PDB entry 8DY9 | electron microscopy, 3.12 A resolution | chains F and O of the 13 polymer chains in the assembly

# Chain F
Molecule: RNA polymerase sigma factor SigA
Organism: Streptomyces venezuelae
Reference sequence: F2R7X6 (F2R7X6_STRVP); residues 0-515 here correspond to UniProt positions 52-567 (UniProt number = residue number + 52)
Amino-acid sequence (516 residues; numbered 0 to 515; the number before each row is that of its first residue; numbering starts at 0):
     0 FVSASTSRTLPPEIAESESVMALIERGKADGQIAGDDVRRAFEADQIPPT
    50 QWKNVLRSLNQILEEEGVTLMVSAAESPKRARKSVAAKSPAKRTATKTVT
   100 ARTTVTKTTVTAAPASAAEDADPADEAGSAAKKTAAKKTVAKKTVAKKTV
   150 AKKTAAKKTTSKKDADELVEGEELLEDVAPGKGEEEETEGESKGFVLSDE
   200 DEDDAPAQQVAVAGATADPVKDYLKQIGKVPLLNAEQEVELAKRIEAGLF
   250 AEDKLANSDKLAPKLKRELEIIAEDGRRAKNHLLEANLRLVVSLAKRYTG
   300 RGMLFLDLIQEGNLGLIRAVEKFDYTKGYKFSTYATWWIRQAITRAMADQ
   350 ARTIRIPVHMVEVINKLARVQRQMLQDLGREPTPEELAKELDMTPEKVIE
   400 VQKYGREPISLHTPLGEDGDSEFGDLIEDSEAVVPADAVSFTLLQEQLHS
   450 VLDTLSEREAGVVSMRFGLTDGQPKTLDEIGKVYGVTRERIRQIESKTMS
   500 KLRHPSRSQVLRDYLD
Disordered / not traced: 0-211, 515
Reported in the primary citation:
  - binding site for 4Fe-4S cluster: His503 to Ser505

# Chain O
Molecule: 49-nt DNA strand
Sequence (49 nucleotides; numbered 1 to 49; the number before each row is that of its first residue):
     1 GTGATATCAGCCAGATCGTGCGACACACCGGGCCAATTGGCTTGACACC
Disordered / not traced: 1-10, 49

# How chain F and chain O interact
Residue-residue contacts (9; chain F residue first):
  Arg457(F) - DC41(O)  salt bridge to the phosphate
  Val485(F) - DT42(O)  phosphate contact
  Thr486(F) - DT42(O)  hydrogen bond to the phosphate
  Thr486(F) - DT43(O)  base contact
  Glu488(F) - DT43(O)  base contact
  Arg489(F) - DG40(O)  salt bridge to the phosphate
  Arg489(F) - DC41(O)  salt bridge to the phosphate
  Arg489(F) - DT42(O)  base contact
  Lys496(F) - DG40(O)  phosphate contact
Other interface residues (no listed pair), chain O (5 interface residues in all): DG39

# Overview
6 residues of chain F face 5 of chain O across their interface, with 1 hydrogen bond and 3 salt bridges. Polar
pairs include Thr486(F)-DT42(O), Arg457(F)-DC41(O) and Arg489(F)-DG40(O). The paper reports a binding site for
4Fe-4S cluster at His503(F).
Chain F is RNA polymerase sigma factor SigA (Streptomyces venezuelae) and chain O is a 49-nt DNA strand; the
structure, Streptomyces venezuelae RNAP unconstrained open promoter complex with WhiA and WhiB transcription
factors, was determined by electron microscopy, deposited together with 8DY7.
